8QNL - chains A and F of the 6 polymer chains in the assembly; structure by X-ray diffraction, 2.27 A resolution.

[Chain A]
Name: Antitoxin Xre/MbcA/ParS-like toxin-binding domain-containing protein
Organism: Pseudomonas aeruginosa PAO1
Reference sequence: Q9I4U5 (Q9I4U5_PSEAE); residues 29-122 here correspond to UniProt positions 2-95 (UniProt number = residue number - 27)
Chain sequence (129 residues; numbered -6 to 122; the number before each row is that of its first residue; numbers below 1 keep their minus sign (Met-6 is residue -6)):
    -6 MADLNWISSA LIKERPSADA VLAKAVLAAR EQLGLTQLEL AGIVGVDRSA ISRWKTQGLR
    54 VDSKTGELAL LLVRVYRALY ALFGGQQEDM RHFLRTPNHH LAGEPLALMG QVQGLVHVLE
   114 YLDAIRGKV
Unresolved in the structure: -6 to -5
Sequence notes: initiating methionine (-6); expression tag (-5 to 28)
What the authors report for this chain:
  - binding site for phosphate ion: Arg70, Arg119

[Chain F]
Name: RES domain-containing protein
Organism: Pseudomonas aeruginosa PAO1
Reference sequence: Q9I4U4 (Q9I4U4_PSEAE); numbering as in UniProt (aligned over 2-251)
Chain sequence (264 residues; row label = number of the first residue in the row; numbers below 1 keep their minus sign (Met-12 is residue -12)):
   -12 MGSSHHHHHH SQDPSEIWRQ CKGERHIRPL QGRLVRLVES QEQVATLQLV DTLEEQALLE
    48 ELLESSKPPV PADAEPLHYL LKTPFRYPPL RWGSRFGRRH EPSLFYAALK LETAMAESAY
   108 YRCVLWSGMV VPPPSGRILS EHASFEAGWK VERGIRLQAP PFSDHEAALT DIADYRAPQE
   168 LGSAMRSAGV QAFEYRSARC PERGCNVALF TPAAFTEKRP RNLTPWLCET TAGYVAFKPA
   228 HVPGSPKIFS WELFLVDGKL PHPA
Unresolved in the structure: -12 to 0, 251
Sequence notes: initiating methionine (-12); expression tag (-11 to 1)
What the authors report for this chain:
  - binding site for phosphate ion: Lys54, Tyr66, Thr70, Arg73, Tyr74, Arg82, Glu104, Tyr108, Tyr162, Arg186
  - catalytic residues: Arg23, Arg82, Tyr93, Ser184, Asn193 (by similarity / conservation)
  - mutagenesis - E29D/R82A: abolished catalytic activity
  - mutagenesis - E29D/R82A: increased growth
  - mutagenesis - E29D: decreased growth
  - mutagenesis - E29D: increased catalytic activity
  - mutagenesis - E29D: decreased binding to Antitoxin Xre/MbcA/ParS-like toxin-binding domain-containing protein (chain A)

[How chain A and chain F interact]
Contacting residue pairs (16):
  Asp-4(A) - Pro188(F)
  Asp-4(A) - Arg190(F)
  Leu-3(A) - Leu240(F)
  Asn-2(A) - Pro188(F)
  Asn-2(A) - Glu189(F)
  Ile0(A) - Glu239(F)
  Ile0(A) - Leu240(F)  hydrophobic
  Ser1(A) - Ile235(F)  hydrogen bond (side chain-backbone)
  Ser1(A) - Phe236(F)
  Ser1(A) - Ser237(F)  hydrogen bond (side chain-backbone)
  Ser1(A) - Leu240(F)
  Ile5(A) - Gly220(F)
  Ile5(A) - Tyr221(F)  hydrophobic
  Ile5(A) - Ile235(F)  hydrophobic
  Ile5(A) - Ser237(F)
  Lys6(A) - Ile235(F)

[Summary]
Chain A and chain F form an interface of 7 and 10 residues respectively; the contacts include 2 hydrogen
bonds. Polar pairs include Ser1(A)-Ile235(F) and Ser1(A)-Ser237(F). From the paper: catalytic residues
Arg23(F), Arg82(F) and Tyr93(F) among others; E29D/R82A of chain F abolish catalytic activity.
Chain A is Antitoxin Xre/MbcA/ParS-like toxin-binding domain-containing protein and chain F is RES
domain-containing protein, both from Pseudomonas aeruginosa PAO1; the structure, Structure of the
toxin-antitoxin NatRT complex from Pseudomonas aeruginosa, was determined by X-ray diffraction together with
8QNQ from the same study.
